PDB entry 3QIW | X-ray diffraction, 3.30 A resolution | chains A and B of the 3 polymer chains in the assembly

== Chain A ==
Protein: H-2 CLASS II HISTOCOMPATIBILITY ANTIGEN, E-K alpha chain
From: Mus musculus
UniProt: P04224 (HA22_MOUSE); residues 1-192 here correspond to UniProt positions 26-217 (UniProt number = residue number + 25)
Sequence (192 residues; each row starts with the number of its first residue):
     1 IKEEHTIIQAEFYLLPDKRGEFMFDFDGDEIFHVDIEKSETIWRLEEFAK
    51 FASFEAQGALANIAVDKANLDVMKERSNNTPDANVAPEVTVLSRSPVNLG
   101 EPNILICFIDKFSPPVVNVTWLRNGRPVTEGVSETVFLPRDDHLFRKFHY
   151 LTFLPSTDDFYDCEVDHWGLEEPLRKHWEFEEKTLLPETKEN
Disordered / not traced: 1-2, 182-192
Curated features (UniProtKB/Swiss-Prot):
  - region: Glu179 to Glu191 (Connecting peptide)
  - glycosylation: Asn118 (N-linked (GlcNAc...) asparagine)
Disulfide bonds: Cys107-Cys163
Covalent attachments: N-acetylglucosamine (NAG) linked to Asn118

== Chain B ==
Protein: MHC class II H2-ia-beta chain
From: Mus musculus
UniProt: Q31163 (Q31163_MOUSE); residues 3-198 here correspond to UniProt positions 29-224 (UniProt number = residue number + 26)
Sequence (196 residues; each row starts with the number of its first residue):
     3 SRPWFLEYCKSECHFYNGTQRVRLLVRYFYNLEENLRFDSDVGEFRAVTE
    53 LGRPDAENWNSQPEFLEQKRAEVDTVCRHNYEIFDNFLVPRRVEPTVTVY
   103 PTKTQPLEHHNLLVCSVSDFYPGNIEVRWFRNGKEEKTGIVSTGLVRNGD
   153 WTFQTLVMLETVPQSGEVYTCQVEHPSLTDPVTVEWKAQSTSAQNK
Disordered / not traced: 105-113, 133-135, 164-170, 187-198
Disulfide bonds: Cys15-Cys79, Cys117-Cys173
Covalent attachments: N-acetylglucosamine (NAG) linked to Asn19

== How chain A and chain B interact ==
Pairs across the interface (114; chain A residue first):
  Glu3(A) with Phe17(B); Tyr18(B); Asn19(B); Gly20(B), hydrogen bond (backbone-backbone); Tyr83(B); Val91(B)
  Glu4(A) with Phe17(B); Tyr18(B)
  His5(A) with His16(B); Phe17(B), hydrogen bond (backbone-backbone); Tyr83(B); Val91(B)
  Thr6(A) with Cys15(B); His16(B)
  Ile7(A) with Ser13(B); Glu14(B); Cys15(B), hydrogen bond (backbone-backbone); Phe17(B), hydrophobic; Phe86(B), hydrophobic
  Ile8(A) with Ser13(B); Glu14(B)
  Gln9(A) with Cys11(B); Lys12(B); Ser13(B), hydrogen bond (backbone-backbone)
  Ala10(A) with Cys11(B)
  Glu11(A) with Tyr10(B); Cys11(B), hydrogen bond (backbone-backbone)
  Phe12(A) with Leu8(B), hydrophobic; Glu9(B); Tyr10(B), hydrophobic
  Tyr13(A) with Phe7(B); Leu8(B); Glu9(B), hydrogen bond (backbone-backbone)
  Leu14(A) with Phe7(B); Leu8(B), hydrophobic
  Leu15(A) with Trp6(B); Phe7(B), hydrogen bond (backbone-backbone)
  Pro16(A) with Arg4(B)
  Asp17(A) with Arg4(B), salt bridge
  Phe24(A) with Asn82(B)
  Phe26(A) with Leu90(B); Val91(B), hydrophobic; Tyr123(B); Trp153(B), hydrophobic
  Asp27(A) with Arg149(B), hydrogen bond (backbone-side chain)
  Gly28(A) with Arg149(B)
  Asp29(A) with Tyr123(B); Arg149(B), salt bridge; Trp153(B)
  Glu30(A) with Trp153(B), hydrogen bond (backbone-side chain)
  Ile31(A) with Phe86(B), hydrophobic; Leu90(B), hydrophobic
  Arg44(A) with Gly151(B), hydrogen bond (side chain-backbone); Asp152(B); Trp153(B)
  Leu45(A) with Arg93(B)
  Glu47(A) with Arg93(B), salt bridge
  Phe48(A) with Phe89(B), hydrophobic; Leu90(B), hydrophobic; Trp153(B)
  Phe51(A) with Phe89(B), hydrophobic
  Asp66(A) with Glu9(B)
  Asn69(A) with Glu9(B)
  Leu70(A) with Phe7(B); Leu8(B); Glu9(B)
  Met73(A) with Glu9(B); Tyr32(B), hydrogen bond (backbone-side chain); Asn37(B)
  Lys74(A) with Phe7(B); Tyr32(B)
  Arg76(A) with Leu53(B), hydrogen bond (side chain-backbone); Pro56(B); Asp57(B), salt bridge
  Ser77(A) with Tyr32(B), hydrogen bond
  Asn79(A) with Phe7(B)
  Thr80(A) with Asn33(B)
  Pro81(A) with Pro5(B), hydrophobic
  Asp82(A) with Trp6(B), hydrogen bond (backbone-side chain); Asn33(B); Leu34(B)
  Ala83(A) with Trp6(B), hydrogen bond (backbone-side chain); Leu34(B)
  Asn84(A) with Ser3(B), hydrogen bond; Arg4(B); Trp6(B), hydrogen bond
  Val85(A) with Leu34(B), hydrophobic
  Ser93(A) with Gln156(B)
  Arg94(A) with Asp121(B), salt bridge; Asp152(B), salt bridge; Thr154(B); Gln156(B)
  Pro96(A) with Ser118(B)
  Ile106(A) with Asn150(B)
  Ser113(A) with Trp6(B); Leu34(B)
  Pro114(A) with Trp6(B), hydrophobic
  Pro115(A) with Leu8(B)
  Pro139(A) with Tyr10(B)
  Arg140(A) with Lys12(B), hydrogen bond (backbone-side chain)
  Asp141(A) with Lys12(B), hydrogen bond (backbone-side chain); Arg29(B), hydrogen bond (backbone-side chain)
  Asp142(A) with Lys12(B), hydrogen bond (backbone-side chain)
  His143(A) with Leu34(B), hydrogen bond (side chain-backbone)
  Phe145(A) with Leu8(B), hydrophobic; Tyr10(B)
  Phe148(A) with Arg149(B); Asn150(B); Gly151(B)
  Tyr150(A) with Asn150(B), hydrogen bond (side chain-backbone); Gly151(B), hydrogen bond (side chain-backbone); Asp152(B)
  Trp168(A) with Ser3(B); Arg4(B)
Also at the interface, not in a pair above, chain A (61 interface residues in all): Ala52, Leu92, Leu144, Arg146
Also at the interface, not in a pair above, chain B (49 interface residues in all): Phe31, Ile85, Asn88, Ser120, Val148, Phe155

== In short ==
The interface between chain A and chain B involves 61 residues on one side and 49 on the other, with 24
hydrogen bonds and 6 salt bridges. Among the polar pairs are Asp17(A)-Arg4(B), Asp29(A)-Arg149(B) and
Glu47(A)-Arg93(B). Covalently linked N-acetylglucosamine: at Asn118(A).
Here chain A is H-2 CLASS II HISTOCOMPATIBILITY ANTIGEN, E-K alpha chain and chain B is MHC class II
H2-ia-beta chain, both from Mus musculus. Entry 3QIW (Crystal structure of the 226 TCR in complex with
MCC-p5E/I-Ek) was determined by X-ray diffraction (same publication as 3QIU, 3QJF and 3QJH).
